2PO6 - chains A and B of the 4 polymer chains in the assembly; structure by X-ray diffraction, 3.20 A resolution.

[Chain A]
Protein: T-cell surface glycoprotein CD1d
From: Homo sapiens
UniProt: P15813 (CD1D_HUMAN); residues 6-277 here correspond to UniProt positions 24-295 (UniProt number = residue number + 18)
Chain sequence (278 residues; row label = number of the first residue in the row):
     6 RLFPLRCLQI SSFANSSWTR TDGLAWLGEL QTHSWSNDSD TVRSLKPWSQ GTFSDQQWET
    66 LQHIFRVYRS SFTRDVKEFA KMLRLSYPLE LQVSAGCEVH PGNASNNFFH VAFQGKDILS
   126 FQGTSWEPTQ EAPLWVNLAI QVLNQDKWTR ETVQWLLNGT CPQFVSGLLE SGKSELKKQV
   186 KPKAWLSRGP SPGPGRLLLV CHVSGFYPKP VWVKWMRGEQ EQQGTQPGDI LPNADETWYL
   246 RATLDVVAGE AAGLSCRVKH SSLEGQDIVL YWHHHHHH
Not modelled in the structure: 281-283
Sequence notes: expression tag (278-283)
UniProt features mapped onto this chain:
  - binding site (a D-galactosylceramide): Asp80, Asp151 to Thr154
  - glycosylation (N-linked (GlcNAc...) asparagine): Asn20, Asn42, Asn108, Asn163
Disulfide bonds: Cys102-Cys166, Cys206-Cys261
Covalent attachments: N-acetylglucosamine (NAG) linked to Asn20, Asn42
Small-molecule neighbours: Beta-2-Microglobulin (AGH; n-{(1S,2R,3S)-1-[(alpha-D-galactopyranosyloxy)methyl]-2,3-dihydroxyheptadecyl}hexacosanamide): Leu10, Cys12, Leu13, Gln14, Leu29, Ala30, His38, Trp40, Val47, Trp63, Leu66, Ile69, Phe70, Val72, Tyr73, Ser76, Phe77, Asp80, Val81, Phe84, Leu88, Leu90, Leu96, Ala100, Phe114, Val116, Phe118, Ile123, Leu124, Trp131, Trp140, Leu148, Asp151, Trp153, Thr154, Thr157, Val158, Leu161, Leu162, Thr165, Cys166, Phe169

[Chain B]
Protein: Beta-2-microglobulin
From: Homo sapiens
Notes: fragment: beta-2-microglobulin
UniProt: P61769 (B2MG_HUMAN); residues 1-99 here correspond to UniProt positions 21-119 (UniProt number = residue number + 20)
Chain sequence (99 residues; numbered 1 to 99; the number before each row is that of its first residue):
     1 IQRTPKIQVY SRHPAENGKS NFLNCYVSGF HPSDIEVDLL KNGERIEKVE HSDLSFSKDW
    61 SFYLLYYTEF TPTEKDEYAC RVNHVTLSQP KIVKWDRDM
UniProt features mapped onto this chain:
  - modified residue: Gln2 (Pyrrolidone carboxylic acid)
  - glycosylation: Ile1 (N-linked (Glc) (glycation) isoleucine), Lys19 (N-linked (Glc) (glycation) lysine), Lys41 (N-linked (Glc) (glycation) lysine), Lys48 (N-linked (Glc) (glycation) lysine), Lys58 (N-linked (Glc) (glycation) lysine), Lys91 (N-linked (Glc) (glycation) lysine), Lys94 (N-linked (Glc) (glycation) lysine)
Disulfide bonds: Cys25-Cys80

[How chain A and chain B interact]
Pairs across the interface (59; chain A residue first):
  Leu13(A) - Ser55(B)
  Leu13(A) - Phe56(B)  hydrophobic
  Gln14(A) - Phe56(B)
  Ile15(A) - Leu54(B)
  Ile15(A) - Phe62(B)  hydrophobic
  Ser17(A) - Ser33(B)
  Arg25(A) - Ser33(B)  hydrogen bond
  Arg25(A) - Asp34(B)  salt bridge
  Leu29(A) - Leu54(B)
  Leu29(A) - Ser55(B)
  Trp31(A) - Ser55(B)  hydrogen bond
  Gln36(A) - Asp53(B)  hydrogen bond
  Ser39(A) - Asp53(B)  hydrogen bond
  Glu95(A) - Pro32(B)
  Glu95(A) - Ser33(B)  hydrogen bond
  Glu95(A) - Phe62(B)
  Gln97(A) - His31(B)  hydrogen bond
  Gln97(A) - Phe56(B)
  Gln97(A) - Trp60(B)
  Gln97(A) - Phe62(B)
  Val98(A) - Phe56(B)
  His115(A) - Trp60(B)
  Ala117(A) - Trp60(B)
  Gln119(A) - Gln2(B)
  Gln119(A) - His31(B)
  Gly120(A) - Arg3(B)  hydrogen bond (backbone-side chain)
  Gly120(A) - His31(B)  hydrogen bond (backbone-side chain)
  Gly120(A) - Trp60(B)
  Lys121(A) - Gln2(B)
  Asp122(A) - Trp60(B)  hydrogen bond
  Lys188(A) - His13(B)
  Lys188(A) - Pro14(B)
  Trp190(A) - His13(B)
  Trp190(A) - Pro14(B)  hydrophobic
  Ser192(A) - Asp98(B)  hydrogen bond (side chain-backbone)
  Arg193(A) - Asp98(B)
  Gly194(A) - Asp98(B)
  Gly194(A) - Met99(B)
  Leu203(A) - Met99(B)  hydrophobic
  His207(A) - Asp98(B)
  Ser209(A) - Arg12(B)  hydrogen bond (side chain-backbone)
  Gly210(A) - Arg12(B)
  Asp234(A) - Gln8(B)
  Leu236(A) - Gln8(B)
  Leu236(A) - Tyr10(B)
  Leu236(A) - Tyr26(B)  hydrophobic
  Pro237(A) - Tyr10(B)  hydrogen bond (backbone-side chain)
  Pro237(A) - Tyr26(B)  hydrophobic
  Pro237(A) - Leu65(B)
  Asn238(A) - Arg12(B)
  Asn238(A) - Asn24(B)
  Asn238(A) - Leu65(B)
  Ala239(A) - Asn24(B)
  Ala239(A) - Leu65(B)
  Ala239(A) - Tyr67(B)  hydrophobic
  Asp240(A) - Arg12(B)  salt bridge
  Thr242(A) - Arg12(B)  hydrogen bond
  Tyr244(A) - Tyr10(B)  hydrophobic
  Arg246(A) - Met99(B)
Interface residues without a listed pair, chain A (41 interface residues in all): Arg48, Ser99, Val116, Pro195, Val205
Interface residues without a listed pair, chain B (24 interface residues in all): Tyr63

[Summary]
41 residues of chain A face 24 of chain B across their interface, with 13 hydrogen bonds and 2 salt bridges.
Polar contacts include Arg25(A)-Asp34(B), Asp240(A)-Arg12(B) and Arg25(A)-Ser33(B). Bound to chain A:
Beta-2-Microglobulin. N-acetylglucosamine is covalently linked to Asn20(A) and Asn42(A).
Here chain A is T-cell surface glycoprotein CD1d and chain B is Beta-2-microglobulin, both from Homo sapiens.
Entry 2PO6 (Crystal structure of CD1d-lipid-antigen complexed with Beta-2-Microglobulin, NKT15 Alpha-Chain and
NKT15 Beta-Chain) was determined by X-ray diffraction.
